8Y3C - chains J and N of the 16 polymer chains in the assembly; structure by electron microscopy, 5.21 A resolution (low resolution: residue-level contacts below are approximate; hydrogen-bond / salt-bridge calls are withheld).

Chain J:
Molecule: 250-nt DNA strand
Sequence (250 nucleotides; numbered 1 to 250; the number before each row is that of its first residue):
     1 ATCGAGAATCCCGGTGCCGAGGCCGCTCAATTGGTCGTAGACAGCTCTAG
    51 CACCGCTTAAACGCACGTACGCGCTGTCCCCCGCGTTTTAACCGCCAAGG
   101 GGATTACTCCCTAGTCTCCAGGCTCGAGCTCAATTGGTCGTAGACAGCTC
   151 TAGCACCGCTTAAACGCACGTACGCGCTGTCCCCCGCGTTTTAACCGCCA
   201 AGGGGATTACTCCCTAGTCTCCAGGCACGTGTCAGATATATACATCCGAT

Chain N:
Name: Histone H2B type 1-J
Source organism: Homo sapiens
UniProtKB: P06899 (H2B1J_HUMAN); residues 0-125 here correspond to UniProt positions 1-126 (UniProt number = residue number + 1)
Sequence (129 residues; numbered -3 to 125; the number before each row is that of its first residue; numbers below 1 keep their minus sign (Gly-3 is residue -3)):
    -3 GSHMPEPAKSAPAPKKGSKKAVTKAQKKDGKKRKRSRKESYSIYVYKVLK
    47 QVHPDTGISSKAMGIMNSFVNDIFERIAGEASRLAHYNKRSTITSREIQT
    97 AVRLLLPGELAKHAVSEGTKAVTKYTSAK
Not modelled in the structure: -3 to 31, 124-125
Differences from the reference sequence: expression tag (-3 to -1)
Swiss-Prot annotation at these positions:
  - modified residue: Pro1 (N-acetylproline), Glu2 (ADP-ribosyl glutamic acid), Lys5 (N6-(2-hydroxyisobutyryl)lysine), Ser6 (ADP-ribosylserine), Lys11 (N6-(beta-hydroxybutyryl)lysine), Lys12 (N6-(2-hydroxyisobutyryl)lysine), Ser14 (Phosphoserine), Lys15 (N6-acetyllysine), Lys16 (N6-(beta-hydroxybutyryl)lysine), Lys20 (N6-(2-hydroxyisobutyryl)lysine), Lys23 (N6-(2-hydroxyisobutyryl)lysine), Lys24 (N6-(2-hydroxyisobutyryl)lysine), Lys34 (N6-(2-hydroxyisobutyryl)lysine), Glu35 (PolyADP-ribosyl glutamic acid), Ser36 (Phosphoserine), Lys43 (N6-(2-hydroxyisobutyryl)lysine), Lys46 (N6-(2-hydroxyisobutyryl)lysine), Lys57 (N6,N6-dimethyllysine), Arg79 (Dimethylated arginine), Lys85 (N6,N6,N6-trimethyllysine) and 6 more in UniProt
  - glycosylation: Ser112 (O-linked (GlcNAc) serine)
  - cross-link (Glycyl lysine isopeptide (Lys-Gly)): Lys5 (interchain with G-Cter in SUMO2), Lys20 (interchain with G-Cter in SUMO2), Lys34 (interchain with G-Cter in ubiquitin), Lys120 (interchain with G-Cter in ubiquitin)

How chain J and chain N interact:
Pairs across the interface (13; chain J residue first):
  DG21(J) - Ser55(N)
  DG21(J) - Ser56(N)
  DG22(J) - Tyr42(N)
  DG22(J) - Gly53(N)
  DA29(J) - Arg33(N)
  DA30(J) - Arg33(N)
  DA30(J) - Glu35(N)
  DT31(J) - Glu35(N)
  DG40(J) - Ser87(N)
  DA41(J) - Arg86(N)
  DA41(J) - Ser87(N)
  DA41(J) - Thr88(N)
  DC42(J) - Arg86(N)
Interface residues without a listed pair, chain N (11 interface residues in all): Ile54, Lys85

Overview:
8 residues of chain J face 11 of chain N across their interface.
Here chain J is a 250-nt DNA strand and chain N is Histone H2B type 1-J (Homo sapiens). Entry 8Y3C (Cryo-EM
structure of the overlapping di-nucleosome (closed form)) was determined by electron microscopy (same
publication as 8Y3D, 8Y3E and 8Y3F).
